Entry 8Q9R (X-ray diffraction, 2.25 A resolution); this record covers chains B and L of the 5 polymer chains in the assembly.

# Chain B
Molecule: MEF2D protein
Source organism: Homo sapiens
UniProt: Q05BX2 (Q05BX2_HUMAN); residue numbers follow UniProt; this construct covers 1-95
Sequence (95 residues; row label = number of the first residue in the row):
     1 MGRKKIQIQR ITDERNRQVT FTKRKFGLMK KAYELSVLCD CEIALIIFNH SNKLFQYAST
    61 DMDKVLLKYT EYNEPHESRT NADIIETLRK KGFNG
Not modelled in the structure: 1, 92-95

# Chain L
Molecule: MADS box dsDNA: TCTTATAAATAGT
Source organism: DNA molecule
Sequence (14 nucleotides; numbered 2 to 15; the number before each row is that of its first residue):
     2 TCTTATAAAT AGTT

# Interface between chain B and chain L
Contacting residue pairs (9):
  Gly2(B) - DT7(L)  sugar contact
  Gly2(B) - DA8(L)  hydrogen bond to the sugar
  Arg3(B) - DT5(L)  hydrogen bond to the base
  Arg3(B) - DA6(L)  hydrogen bond to the sugar
  Arg3(B) - DT7(L)  sugar contact
  Lys5(B) - DA8(L)  phosphate contact
  Lys5(B) - DA9(L)  salt bridge to the phosphate
  Lys31(B) - DA10(L)  hydrogen bond to the phosphate
  Lys31(B) - DT11(L)  salt bridge to the phosphate
Interface residues without a listed pair, chain B (5 interface residues in all): Lys4

# Overview
5 residues of chain B and 7 residues of chain L are in contact, with 4 hydrogen bonds and 2 salt bridges.
Polar pairs include Arg3(B)-DT5(L), Gly2(B)-DA8(L) and Arg3(B)-DA6(L).
Here chain B is MEF2D protein (Homo sapiens) and chain L is MADS box dsDNA: TCTTATAAATAGT (DNA molecule).
Entry 8Q9R (Crystal structure of MADS-box/MEF2D N-terminal domain bound to dsDNA and HDAC9 deacetylase binding
motif) was determined by X-ray diffraction together with 8Q9N, 8PDE, 8Q9P, 8Q9Q and 8C84 from the same study.
